PDB entry 4L8S | X-ray diffraction, 2.90 A resolution | chains A and C of the 3 polymer chains in the assembly

Chain A:
Molecule: Muccosal Associated Invariant T Cell Receptor alpha chain
Organism: Homo sapiens
Notes: engineered mutation(s): T157C
Sequence (208 residues; row label = number of the first residue in the row; numbers below 1 keep their minus sign (Met-1 is residue -1)):
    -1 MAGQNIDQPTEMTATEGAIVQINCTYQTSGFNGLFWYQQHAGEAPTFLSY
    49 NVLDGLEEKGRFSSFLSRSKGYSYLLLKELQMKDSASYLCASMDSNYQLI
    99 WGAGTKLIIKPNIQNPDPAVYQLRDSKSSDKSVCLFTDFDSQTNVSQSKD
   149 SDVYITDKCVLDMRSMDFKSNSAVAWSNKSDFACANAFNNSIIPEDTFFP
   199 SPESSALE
Unresolved in the structure: -1 to 2, 201-206
Cystine bridges: Cys22-Cys88, Cys132-Cys182

Chain C:
Molecule: Beta-2-microglobulin, MHC class I-related protein
Organism: Bos taurus
UniProtKB: chimeric construct of C1ITJ8, P01888: residues 115-391 from C1ITJ8 (C1ITJ8_BOVIN) positions 19-295 (UniProt number = residue number - 96); residues 1-98 from P01888 positions 21-118 (UniProt number = residue number + 20)
Sequence (392 residues; each row starts with the number of its first residue; note: 1 number in that range is skipped by the numbering (no residue carries it; nothing is unmodelled there)):
     1 IQRPPKIQVYSRHPPEDGKPNYLNCYVYGFHPPQIEIDLLKNGEKIKSEQ
    51 SDLSFSKDWSFYLLSHAEFTPNSKDQYSCRVKHVTLEQPRIVKWDRDLGG
   101 GGSGG
   107 SGSGGGGSRTHSLRYFRLGISEPGYGIPEFISAGYVDSHPITMYNSVSQL
   157 KEPRALWMEENLAPDHWERYTQLLRGWQQAFKVELKQLQHHYNHSGFHTY
   207 QRMIGCELLEDGSITGFLQYAYDGQDFLIFNKDTLSWMAMDNVADIIRRV
   257 WEANRHELQYQKNWLEEECIAWLKRFLEYGKDALQRTEPPKVRVNHKETF
   307 PGITTLYCRAYGFYPPEISINWMKNGEEIFQDTDYGGILPSGDGTYQTWV
   357 SVELDPQNGDIYSCHVEHGGVHMVLQGFQESETILGG
Unresolved in the structure: 98-99, 107-114, 306-308, 387-393
Construct notes: linker (99-105, 107-114)
Modified residues: Lys157 (N~6~-[(2-amino-4-oxo-3,4-dihydropteridin-6-yl)methyl]-D-lysine; KFP)
Cystine bridges: Cys25-Cys79, Cys212-Cys275, Cys314-Cys370
Swiss-Prot annotation at these positions:
  - region: Glu386 to Leu391 (Connecting peptide)
  - binding site (8-(9H-purin-6-yl)-2-oxa-8-azabicyclo[3.3.1]nona-3,6-diene-4,6-dicarbaldehyde): Tyr121, Arg123, His172, Arg208
  - binding site (5-(2-oxoethylideneamino)-6-(D-ribitylamino)uracil): Arg123, Ser138, Arg208, Tyr266, Gln267
  - binding site (5-(2-oxopropylideneamino)-6-(D-ribitylamino)uracil): Arg123, Ser138, Arg208, Tyr266, Gln267
  - binding site (7-hydroxy-6-methyl-8-(1-D-ribityl)lumazine): Arg123, Ser138, Arg208, Tyr266, Gln267
  - glycosylation: Asn199 (N-linked (GlcNAc...) asparagine)

Chain A / chain C interface:
Residue-residue contacts (25; chain A residue first):
  Gly28(A) with Glu274(C)
  Phe29(A) with Asn269(C), hydrogen bond (backbone-side chain); Glu274(C), hydrogen bond (backbone-side chain)
  Asn30(A) with Tyr266(C); Trp270(C)
  Tyr48(A) with His262(C); Tyr266(C)
  Val50(A) with Gln265(C); Tyr266(C)
  Leu51(A) with Gln265(C); Lys268(C); Asn269(C)
  Glu55(A) with Gln265(C)
  Arg66(A) with Asn269(C); Glu273(C), salt bridge
  Ser93(A) with Glu274(C)
  Asn94(A) with His172(C); Tyr176(C), hydrogen bond; Trp278(C)
  Tyr95(A) with Arg175(C); Leu179(C), hydrophobic; Trp183(C), hydrophobic; Tyr266(C), hydrogen bond; Trp270(C), hydrogen bond
  Gln96(A) with Arg175(C)
Interface residues without a listed pair, chain A (13 interface residues in all): Phe45
Interface residues without a listed pair, chain C (15 interface residues in all): Lys157
From the paper, about this interface:
  - interface residues, chain A: Phe29(A), Arg66(A), Tyr95(A), Gln96(A)

Summary:
13 residues of chain A face 15 of chain C across their interface, with 5 hydrogen bonds and 1 salt bridge.
Polar pairs include Arg66(A)-Glu273(C), Phe29(A)-Asn269(C) and Phe29(A)-Glu274(C). From the paper: interface
residues Phe29(A), Arg66(A) and Tyr95(A) among others.
Here chain A is Muccosal Associated Invariant T Cell Receptor alpha chain (Homo sapiens) and chain C is
Beta-2-microglobulin, MHC class I-related protein (Bos taurus). Entry 4L8S (Crystal structure of a human
Valpha7.2/Vbeta13.3 MAIT TCR in complex with bovine MR1) was determined by X-ray diffraction (same publication
as 4L9L and 4LCC).
